Entry 6MSY (X-ray diffraction, 2.00 A resolution); this record covers chains L and H.

[Chain L]
Molecule: Fab 2G12, light chain
Source organism: Homo sapiens
UniProtKB: P0DOX7 (IGK_HUMAN); residues 109-213 carry their UniProt numbers (105 of 213 residues fall inside the UniProt entry; the rest is not from it)
Sequence (213 residues; numbered 1 to 213; the number before each row is that of its first residue):
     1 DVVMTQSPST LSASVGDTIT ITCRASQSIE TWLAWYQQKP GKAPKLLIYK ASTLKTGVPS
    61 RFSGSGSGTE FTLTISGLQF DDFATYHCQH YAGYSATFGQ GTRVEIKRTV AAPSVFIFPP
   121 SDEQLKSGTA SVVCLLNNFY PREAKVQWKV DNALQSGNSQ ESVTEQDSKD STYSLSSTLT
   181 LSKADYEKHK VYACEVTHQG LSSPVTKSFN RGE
Disordered / not traced: 211-213
Cystine bridges: Cys23-Cys88, Cys134-Cys194

[Chain H]
Molecule: Fab 2g12, heavy chain
Source organism: Homo sapiens
UniProtKB: P0DOX5 (IGG1_HUMAN); the construct has insertions or renumbered stretches relative to UniProt, so the offset changes along the chain: 114-126 = UniProt 120-132; 129-154 = UniProt 133-158; 162-169 = UniProt 161-168; 171-180 = UniProt 169-178; 4 more segments
Sequence (225 residues; row label = number of the first residue in the row; note: 14 numbers in that range are skipped by the numbering (no residue carries them; nothing is unmodelled there); a row labelled like 82A-82C holds insertion residues (82A, then the next letters in order)):
     1 EVQLVESGGG LVKAGGSLIL SCGVSNFRIS AHTMNWVRRV PGGGLEWVAS IS
   52A T
    53 SSTYRDYADA VKGRFTVSRD DLEDFVYLQM
82A-82C HKM
    83 RVEDTAIYYC ARKGSDRL
100A-100F SDNDPF
   101 DAWGPGTVVT VSPASTKGPS VFPLAP
   129 SSKSTSGGTA ALGCLVKDYF PEPVTV
   156 SW
   162 NSGALTSG
   171 VHTFPAVLQS
   182 SGLYSLSSVV TVPSS
   199 SLGTQ
   205 TYICNVNHKP SNTKVDKK
   225 VEPKS
Disordered / not traced: 129-134, 199-202, 228-229
Cystine bridges: Cys22-Cys92, Cys142-Cys208

[Chain L / chain H interface]
Residue-residue contacts (37; chain L residue first):
  Trp32(L) - Asn100C(H)
  Tyr36(L) - Pro100E(H)
  Tyr36(L) - Phe100F(H)  hydrogen bond (side chain-backbone)
  Tyr36(L) - Trp103(H)
  Gln38(L) - Arg39(H)  hydrogen bond
  Gln38(L) - Tyr91(H)  hydrogen bond
  Ala43(L) - Trp103(H)  hydrophobic
  Ala43(L) - Gly104(H)
  Pro44(L) - Leu45(H)  hydrophobic
  Pro44(L) - Trp103(H)
  Leu46(L) - Pro100E(H)  hydrophobic
  Leu46(L) - Phe100F(H)
  Tyr49(L) - Pro100E(H)  hydrophobic
  Thr56(L) - Asp98(H)
  Thr85(L) - Arg39(H)  hydrogen bond
  His87(L) - Gly43(H)
  His87(L) - Leu45(H)
  Gln89(L) - Phe100F(H)
  Tyr91(L) - Asn100C(H)  hydrogen bond (backbone-side chain)
  Tyr91(L) - Asp100D(H)
  Tyr91(L) - Pro100E(H)
  Ala92(L) - Lys95(H)  hydrogen bond (backbone-side chain)
  Ala92(L) - Asn100C(H)
  Gly93(L) - Lys95(H)
  Gly93(L) - Asn100C(H)  hydrogen bond (backbone-side chain)
  Tyr94(L) - Trp47(H)
  Tyr94(L) - Ser50(H)
  Tyr94(L) - Ser52(H)
  Tyr94(L) - Tyr56(H)
  Tyr94(L) - Asp58(H)
  Ser95(L) - Trp47(H)
  Ala96(L) - Trp47(H)
  Phe98(L) - Val37(H)  hydrophobic
  Phe98(L) - Leu45(H)
  Phe98(L) - Trp47(H)
  Phe98(L) - Trp103(H)  hydrophobic
  Gln100(L) - Gly44(H)
Other interface residues (no listed pair), chain L (24 interface residues in all): Ala34, Lys39, Pro40, Lys42, Gly99
Other interface residues (no listed pair), chain H (24 interface residues in all): Thr33, Glu46, Asp100B, Asp101, Pro105

[In short]
The chain L/chain H interface involves 24 residues from each chain; the contacts include 7 hydrogen bonds.
Polar contacts include Tyr36(L)-Phe100F(H), Gln38(L)-Arg39(H) and Gln38(L)-Tyr91(H).
Chain L is Fab 2G12, light chain and chain H is Fab 2g12, heavy chain, both from Homo sapiens; the structure,
Anti-HIV-1 Fab Fab 2G12 + Man4 re-refinement, was determined by X-ray diffraction, deposited together with
6MNF, 6MU3 and 6MUB.
